4NYJ - chains R and S of the 3 polymer chains in the assembly; structure by X-ray diffraction, 2.85 A resolution.

# Chain R
Molecule: GTPase HRas
From: Homo sapiens
UniProtKB: P01112 (RASH_HUMAN); residues 1-166 here = UniProt positions 1-166
Chain sequence (166 residues; each row starts with the number of its first residue):
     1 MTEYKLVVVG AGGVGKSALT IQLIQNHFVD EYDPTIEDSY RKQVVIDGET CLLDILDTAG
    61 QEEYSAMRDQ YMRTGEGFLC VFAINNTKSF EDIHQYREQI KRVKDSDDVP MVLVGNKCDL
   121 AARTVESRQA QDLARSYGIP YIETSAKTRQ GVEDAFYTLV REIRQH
Swiss-Prot annotation at these positions:
  - region: His166 (Hypervariable region)
  - motif: Tyr32 to Tyr40 (Effector region)
  - binding site (GTP): Gly13 to Ala18, Val29 to Thr35, Ala59, Gly60, Asn116 to Asp119, Ser145 to Lys147
  - modified residue: Met1 (N-acetylmethionine), Thr2 (N-acetylthreonine), Cys118 (S-nitrosocysteine)
  - glycosylation: Thr35 (Microbial infection: O-linked (Glc) threonine)
  - natural variant: Gly12 (G12A: In CSTLO; G12C: In CSTLO; G12D: In CSTLO; G12E: In CSTLO; G12S: In CSTLO and CMEMS; G12V: In CSTLO, bladder carcinoma and CMEMS), Gly13 (G13C: In CSTLO; G13D: In CSTLO; G13R: In SFM), Gln22 (Q22K: In CMEMS), Glu37 (E37EE: In CSTLO), Thr58 (T58I: In CSTLO), Gln61 (Q61K: In NMTC2; Q61L: In melanoma), Glu63 (E63K: In CMEMS), Ser89 (S89C: Found in a patient with severe fetal hydrops and pleural effusion; uncertain significance), Lys117 (K117R: In CSTLO), Ala146 (A146T: In CSTLO; A146V: In CSTLO)
  - mutagenesis: Ser17 (S17N: Dominant negative. Prevents PLCE1 EGF-induced recruitment to plasma membrane. No effect on subcellular location of isoform 2), Asn26 (N26G: Loss of interaction with PLCE1; when associated with V-12), Val29 (V29A: No effect on interaction with PLCE1; when associated with V-12), Tyr32 (Y32F: Loss of interaction and recruitment to plasma membrane of PLCE1; when associated with V-12), Pro34 (P34G: No effect on interaction with PLCE1; when associated with V-12), Thr35 (T35S: Loss of interaction with PLCE1; when associated with V-12), Glu37 (E37G: No effect on interaction with PLCE1; when associated with V-12), Asp38 (D38N: No effect on interaction with PLCE1; when associated with V-12), Ser39 (S39C: No effect on interaction with PLCE1; when associated with V-12), Ala59 (A59T: Loss of GTPase activity and creation of an autophosphorylation site), Gln61 (Q61I: Moderately increased transformation of cultured cell lines; Q61R: Promotes interaction with SHOC2 and PP1C; Q61V: Strongly increased transformation of cultured cell lines), Ala83 (A83T: GTP-binding activity reduced by factor of 30), 4 further mutagenesis entries in UniProt

# Chain S
Molecule: Son of sevenless homolog 1
From: Homo sapiens
UniProtKB: Q07889 (SOS1_HUMAN); residues 566-1046 here = UniProt positions 566-1046
Chain sequence (481 residues; each row starts with the number of its first residue):
   566 QMRLPSADVY RFAEPDSEEN IIFEENMQPK AGIPIIKAGT VIKLIERLTY HMYADPNFVR
   626 TFLTTYRSFC KPQELLSLII ERFEIPEPEP TEADRIAIEN GDQPLSAELK RFRKEYIQPV
   686 QLRVLNVCRH WVEHHFYDFE RDAYLLQRME EFIGTVRGKA MKKWVESITK IIQRKKIARD
   746 NGPGHNITFQ SSPPTVEWHI SRPGHIETFD LLTLHPIEIA RQLTLLESDL YRAVQPSELV
   806 GSVWTKEDKE INSPNLLKMI RHTTNLTLWF EKCIVETENL EERVAVVSRI IEILQVFQEL
   866 NNFNGVLEVV SAMNSSPVYR LDHTFEQIPS RQKKILEEAH ELSEDHYKKY LAKLRSINPP
   926 CVPFFGIYLT NILKTEEGNP EVLKRHGKEL INFSKRRKVA EITGEIQQYQ NQPYCLRVES
   986 DIKRFFENLN PMGNSMEKEF TDYLFNKSLE IEPRNPKPLP RFPKKYSYPL KSPGVRPSNP
  1046 R
Disordered / not traced: 591-596, 744-750
Ligand contacts: 2PZ (N-[1-(1H-indol-3-ylmethyl)piperidin-4-yl]glycinamide): Met878, Asn879, Tyr884, Asp887, Phe890, Leu901, Glu902, His905
What the authors report for this chain:
  - binding site for 2PZ: Met878, Asp887
  - mutagenesis - L687E/R688A, W729E: increased catalytic activity on compound 4
  - mutagenesis - L687E/R688A, W729E: decreased catalytic activity
  - disease-associated variants - P894R: increased catalytic activity (citing earlier work)

# How chain R and chain S interact
Contacting residue pairs (70):
  Gly13(R) - Thr810(S)
  Ser17(R) - Leu938(S)
  Ser17(R) - Glu942(S)
  Ile21(R) - Lys939(S)
  Ile21(R) - Gly943(S)
  Gln25(R) - Gly943(S)
  Asp30(R) - Gly943(S)
  Asp30(R) - Asn944(S)
  Asp30(R) - Pro945(S)
  Glu31(R) - Glu589(S)
  Glu31(R) - Asn944(S)
  Glu31(R) - Ser959(S)  hydrogen bond
  Glu31(R) - Lys963(S)
  Tyr32(R) - Lys939(S)
  Tyr32(R) - Gly943(S)
  Tyr32(R) - Asn944(S)  hydrogen bond (backbone-side chain)
  Tyr32(R) - Lys963(S)
  Pro34(R) - Asn936(S)
  Pro34(R) - Lys939(S)
  Pro34(R) - Thr940(S)
  Thr35(R) - Asn936(S)
  Tyr40(R) - His911(S)
  Asp54(R) - His911(S)  salt bridge
  Ile55(R) - His911(S)
  Leu56(R) - His911(S)
  Asp57(R) - Thr935(S)
  Asp57(R) - Lys939(S)  hydrogen bond (backbone-side chain)
  Thr58(R) - Thr935(S)
  Ala59(R) - Thr935(S)  hydrogen bond (backbone-side chain)
  Ala59(R) - Leu938(S)
  Gly60(R) - Trp809(S)  hydrogen bond (backbone-side chain)
  Gly60(R) - Leu934(S)
  Gly60(R) - Leu938(S)
  Gln61(R) - Phe929(S)
  Gln61(R) - Gly931(S)  hydrogen bond (side chain-backbone)
  Gln61(R) - Thr935(S)  hydrogen bond
  Glu63(R) - Ile825(S)
  Glu63(R) - Arg826(S)  salt bridge
  Glu63(R) - Thr829(S)  hydrogen bond (backbone-side chain)
  Tyr64(R) - Met824(S)
  Tyr64(R) - Ile825(S)  hydrophobic
  Tyr64(R) - Thr828(S)
  Tyr64(R) - Thr829(S)
  Tyr64(R) - Phe929(S)  hydrophobic
  Tyr64(R) - Phe930(S)
  Tyr64(R) - Gly931(S)
  Ser65(R) - Thr829(S)
  Ser65(R) - Glu1002(S)
  Ala66(R) - Thr832(S)
  Ala66(R) - Ser876(S)
  Met67(R) - Ser876(S)
  Met67(R) - Tyr912(S)
  Met67(R) - Phe929(S)  hydrophobic
  Arg68(R) - Glu1002(S)  salt bridge
  Asp69(R) - Asn879(S)
  Asp69(R) - Ser880(S)
  Asp69(R) - Ser881(S)  hydrogen bond (side chain-backbone)
  Gln70(R) - Ser876(S)  hydrogen bond
  Gln70(R) - Asn879(S)
  Gln70(R) - Ser908(S)
  Tyr71(R) - Tyr912(S)  hydrogen bond
  Tyr71(R) - Phe929(S)
  Arg73(R) - Asn879(S)  hydrogen bond (side chain-backbone)
  Arg73(R) - Tyr884(S)
  Gln95(R) - Lys1003(S)  hydrogen bond
  Arg102(R) - Thr1006(S)
  Arg102(R) - Asp1007(S)  salt bridge
  Arg102(R) - Phe1010(S)
  Val103(R) - Ser881(S)
  Asp105(R) - Arg1019(S)  salt bridge
Also at the interface, not in a pair above, chain R (33 interface residues in all): Asp33
Also at the interface, not in a pair above, chain S (45 interface residues in all): Lys602, Leu822, Leu833, Val875, Pro882, Asp910, Ile932

# Overview
Chain R and chain S form an interface of 33 and 45 residues respectively, with 13 hydrogen bonds and 5 salt
bridges. Among the polar pairs are Asp54(R)-His911(S), Glu63(R)-Arg826(S) and Arg68(R)-Glu1002(S). The paper
reports a binding site for 2PZ at Met878(S) and Asp887(S); L687E/R688A and W729E of chain S increase catalytic
activity on compound 4.
Chain R is GTPase HRas and chain S is Son of sevenless homolog 1, both from Homo sapiens; the structure,
Approach for Targeting Ras with Small Molecules that Activate SOS-Mediated Nucleotide Exchange, was determined
by X-ray diffraction together with 4NYI and 4NYM from the same study.
